Entry 8OXH (X-ray diffraction, 2.50 A resolution); this record covers chain A.

# Chain A
Protein: AVRA6
From: Blumeria hordei
Reference sequence: A0A383UZH9 (A0A383UZH9_BLUHO); residues 7-97 here correspond to UniProt positions 25-115 (UniProt number = residue number + 18)
Sequence (93 residues; row label = number of the first residue in the row):
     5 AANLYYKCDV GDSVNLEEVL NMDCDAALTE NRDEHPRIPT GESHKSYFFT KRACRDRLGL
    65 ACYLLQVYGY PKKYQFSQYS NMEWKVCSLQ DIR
Differences from the reference sequence: expression tag (5-6)
Cystine bridges: C12-C91

# In short
Chain A is AVRA6 (Blumeria hordei); the structure, crystal structure of powdery mildews Blumeria graminis f.
sp. hordei AVRA6, was determined by X-ray diffraction, deposited together with 8OXI, 8OXJ, 8OXK, 8OXL and
8PHY.
